PDB entry 1YFF | X-ray diffraction, 2.40 A resolution | chains A and D of the 4 polymer chains in the assembly

Chain A:
Name: Hemoglobin alpha chain
From: Homo sapiens
UniProtKB: P69905 (HBA_HUMAN); residue numbers follow UniProt; this construct covers 1-141
Chain sequence (141 residues; numbered 1 to 141; the number before each row is that of its first residue):
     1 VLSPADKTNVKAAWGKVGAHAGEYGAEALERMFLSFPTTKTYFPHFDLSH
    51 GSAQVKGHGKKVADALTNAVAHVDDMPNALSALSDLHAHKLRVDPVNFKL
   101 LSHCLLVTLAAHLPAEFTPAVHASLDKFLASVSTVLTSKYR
Ion coordination: heme Fe: His87 (together with carbon monoxide)
Residues lining bound ligands: carbon monoxide / heme: Leu29, Met32, Thr39, Tyr42, Phe43, His45, Phe46, His58, Lys61, Val62, Ala65, Leu66, Leu83, Leu86, His87, Leu91, Val93, Asn97, Phe98, Leu101, Leu105, Leu136
UniProt features mapped onto this chain:
  - site: Lys61 (Not glycated)
  - natural variant: Asp6 (A6D: In J-Toronto; this construct carries the variant), Ala13 (A13D: In J-Paris 1/J-Aljezur), Glu27 (A27E: In Shenyang; this construct carries the variant), Lys61 (K61N: In Zambia; deletion: In Clinic), Asp64 (A64D: In Pontoise; this construct carries the variant), Asp75 (D75A: In Lille; D75G: In Chapel Hill; D75N: In G-Pest), Ala111 (A111D: In Petah Tikva)

Chain D:
Name: Hemoglobin beta chain
From: Homo sapiens
Notes: engineered mutation(s): E6K
UniProtKB: P68871 (HBB_HUMAN); residue numbers follow UniProt; this construct covers 1-146
Chain sequence (146 residues; each row starts with the number of its first residue):
     1 VHLTPKEKSAVTALWGKVNVDEVGGEALGRLLVVYPWTQRFFESFGDLST
    51 PDAVMGNPKVKAHGKKVLGAFSDGLAHLDNLKGTFATLSELHCDKLHVDP
   101 ENFRLLGNVLVCVLAHHFGKEFTPPVQAAYQKVVAGVANALAHKYH
Ion coordination: heme Fe: His92 (together with carbon monoxide)
Residues lining bound ligands: carbon monoxide / heme: Leu28, Leu31, Thr38, Phe41, Phe42, Phe45, His63, Lys66, Val67, Ala70, Phe71, Phe85, Leu88, Leu91, His92, Leu96, Val98, Asn102, Phe103, Leu106, Val137, Leu141
UniProt features mapped onto this chain:
  - natural variant: Leu3 (H3L: In Graz; this construct carries the variant), Glu7 (E7A: In G-Makassar; E7K: In Hb C; E7Q: In Machida; E7V: In SKCA), Lys8 (E8K: In G-Siriraj; this construct carries the variant), Val11 (A11V: In Iraq-Halabja; this construct carries the variant), Gly16 (W16G: In Randwick; this construct carries the variant), Val23 (E23V: In D-Granada; this construct carries the variant), Gly24 (V24G: In Miyashiro; this construct carries the variant), Gly25 (G25D: In Moscva; G25R: In Riverdale-Bronx; G25V: In Savannah), Leu32 (L32P: In Yokohama), Val33 (L33V: In Muscat; this construct carries the variant), Arg40 (Q40R: In Tianshui; this construct carries the variant), Phe42 (F42Y: In Mequon; deletion: In Bruxelles), 11 further natural variant entries in UniProt

Chain A / chain D interface:
Pairs across the interface - 20 pairs, chain A then chain D:
  Thr38(A) with His97(D); Tyr145(D)
  Thr41(A) with Arg40(D), hydrogen bond (backbone-side chain); His97(D)
  Tyr42(A) with Arg40(D)
  Leu91(A) with Arg40(D)
  Arg92(A) with Pro36(D); Trp37(D); Arg40(D); Glu43(D), salt bridge
  Val93(A) with Trp37(D)
  Asp94(A) with Asp99(D); Asn102(D), hydrogen bond
  Pro95(A) with Trp37(D)
  Val96(A) with Asp99(D); Glu101(D)
  Lys139(A) with Pro36(D); Trp37(D)
  Arg141(A) with Pro36(D); Ser49(D), hydrogen bond (side chain-backbone)
Interface residues without a listed pair, chain D (12 interface residues in all): Gln39, Leu48

Overview:
11 residues of chain A and 12 residues of chain D are in contact, with 3 hydrogen bonds and 1 salt bridge.
Polar contacts include Arg92(A)-Glu43(D), Thr41(A)-Arg40(D) and Asp94(A)-Asn102(D). Bound to chain A: carbon
monoxide / heme. Ligands of chain D: carbon monoxide / heme.
Chain A is Hemoglobin alpha chain and chain D is Hemoglobin beta chain, both from Homo sapiens; the structure,
STRUCTURE OF HUMAN CARBONMONOXYHEMOGLOBIN C (BETA E6K): TWO QUATERNARY STATES (R2 and R3) IN ONE CRYSTAL, was
determined by X-ray diffraction.
